PDB entry 5TRG | X-ray diffraction, 2.80 A resolution | chains A and H of the 28 polymer chains in the assembly

Chain A:
Name: Proteasome subunit alpha
Organism: Mycobacterium tuberculosis
Notes: EC 3.4.25.1
Reference sequence: A5U4D5 (PSA_MYCTA); numbering as in UniProt (aligned over 10-248)
Amino-acid sequence (240 residues; row label = number of the first residue in the row):
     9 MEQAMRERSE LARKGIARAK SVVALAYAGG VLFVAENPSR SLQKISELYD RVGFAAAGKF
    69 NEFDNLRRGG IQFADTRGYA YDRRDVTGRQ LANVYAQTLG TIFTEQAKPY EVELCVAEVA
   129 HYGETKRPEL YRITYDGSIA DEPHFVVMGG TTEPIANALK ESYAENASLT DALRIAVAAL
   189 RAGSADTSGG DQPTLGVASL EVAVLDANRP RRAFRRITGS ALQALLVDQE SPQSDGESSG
Unresolved in the structure: 193-201, 236-248
Construct notes: initiating methionine (9)

Chain H:
Name: Proteasome subunit beta
Organism: Mycobacterium tuberculosis
Notes: EC 3.4.25.1
Reference sequence: A5U4D6 (PSB_MYCTA); residues 1-234 here correspond to UniProt positions 58-291 (UniProt number = residue number + 57)
Amino-acid sequence (240 residues; row label = number of the first residue in the row):
     1 TTIVALKYPG GVVMAGDRRS TQGNMISGRD VRKVYITDDY TATGIAGTAA VAVEFARLYA
    61 VELEHYEKLE GVPLTFAGKI NRLAIMVRGN LAAAMQGLLA LPLLAGYDIH ASDPQSAGRI
   121 VSFDAAGGWN IEEEGYQAVG SGSLFAKSSM KKLYSQVTDG DSGLRVAVEA LYDAADDDSA
   181 TGGPDLVRGI FPTAVIIDAD GAVDVPESRI AELARAIIES RSGADTFGSD GGEKHHHHHH
Unresolved in the structure: 223-240
Construct notes: expression tag (235-240)
Residues lining bound ligands:
  - 7HJ (N,N-diethyl-N~2~-[(2E)-3-phenylprop-2-enoyl]-L-asparaginyl-4-fluoro-N-[(naphthalen-1-yl)methyl]-L-phenylalaninamide), molecule 1: Thr1, Arg19, Ser20, Thr21, Gln22, Ser27, Val31, Arg32, Lys33, Ile45, Ala46, Gly47, Thr48, Ala49, Ala52, Val53, Gly97
  - 7HJ, molecule 2: Leu91, Met95, Ser122, Phe123, Asp124, Ala125, Ala126, Gly128, Trp129, Asn130
UniProt features mapped onto this chain:
  - active site: Thr1 (Nucleophile)
From the paper describing this entry:
  - catalytic residues: Thr1 (citing earlier work)
  - binding site for 7HJ: Thr1, Ser20, Thr21, Gln22, Ser27, Gly47, Ala49, Leu91, Met95, Leu98, Asp124, Ala125, Ala126
  - specificity-determining residues: Ser20, Gln22, Ser27, Ala125 (proposed by the authors, not directly observed)

Interface between chain A and chain H:
Contacting residue pairs (23; chain A residue first):
  Glu55(A) - Lys68(H)
  Leu56(A) - Lys68(H)  hydrogen bond (backbone-side chain)
  Tyr57(A) - Lys68(H)
  Asp58(A) - Glu64(H)
  Arg75(A) - Lys68(H)  hydrogen bond (side chain-backbone)
  Arg75(A) - Leu69(H)  hydrogen bond (side chain-backbone)
  Arg76(A) - Leu69(H)  hydrogen bond (side chain-backbone)
  Arg76(A) - Glu70(H)  salt bridge
  Ile79(A) - His65(H)
  Ile79(A) - Lys68(H)
  Ile79(A) - Leu69(H)  hydrophobic
  Gln80(A) - His65(H)
  Asp83(A) - His65(H)  salt bridge
  Asp83(A) - Lys68(H)  salt bridge
  Gly86(A) - Arg57(H)  hydrogen bond (backbone-side chain)
  Tyr87(A) - Glu54(H)
  Tyr87(A) - Arg57(H)  hydrogen bond (backbone-side chain)
  Tyr87(A) - Leu58(H)
  Tyr89(A) - Arg57(H)  hydrogen bond (backbone-side chain)
  Arg91(A) - Glu64(H)  salt bridge
  Arg219(A) - Glu64(H)  salt bridge
  Arg220(A) - Glu64(H)  salt bridge
  Arg220(A) - Glu67(H)  salt bridge
Other interface residues (no listed pair), chain H (10 interface residues in all): Val61

In short:
Chain A and chain H form an interface of 15 and 10 residues respectively; the contacts include 7 hydrogen
bonds and 7 salt bridges. Polar contacts include Arg76(A)-Glu70(H), Asp83(A)-His65(H) and Asp83(A)-Lys68(H).
Ligands of chain H: compound 7HJ. From the paper: the catalytic residue Thr1(H); a binding site for 7HJ at
Thr1(H), Ser20(H) and Thr21(H) among others.
Chain A is Proteasome subunit alpha and chain H is Proteasome subunit beta, both from Mycobacterium
tuberculosis; the structure, Structure of Mycobacterium tuberculosis proteasome in complex with N,C-capped
dipeptide DPLG-2, was determined by X-ray diffraction together with 5THO, 5TRR, 5TRS, 5TRY and 5TS0 from the
same study.
